Entry 4QVW (X-ray diffraction, 3.00 A resolution); this record covers chains H and Z of the 28 polymer chains in the assembly.

[Chain H]
Name: Proteasome subunit beta type-2
Organism: Saccharomyces cerevisiae
Notes: EC 3.4.25.1
UniProt: P25043 (PSB2_YEAST); residues 1-232 here correspond to UniProt positions 30-261 (UniProt number = residue number + 29)
Sequence (232 residues; numbered 1 to 232; the number before each row is that of its first residue):
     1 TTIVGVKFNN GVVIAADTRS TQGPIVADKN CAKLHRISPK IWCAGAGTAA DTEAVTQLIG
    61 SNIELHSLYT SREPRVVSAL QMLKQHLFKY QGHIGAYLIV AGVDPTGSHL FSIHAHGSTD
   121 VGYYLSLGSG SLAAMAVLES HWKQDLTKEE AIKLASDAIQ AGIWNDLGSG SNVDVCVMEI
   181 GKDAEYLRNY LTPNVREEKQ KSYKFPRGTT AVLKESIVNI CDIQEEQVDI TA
Disordered / not traced: 227-232
Swiss-Prot annotation at these positions:
  - active site: Thr1 (Nucleophile)
Covalent attachments: bortezomib (BO2) linked to Thr1
Small-molecule neighbours: bortezomib (BO2; N-[(1R)-1-(dihydroxyboryl)-3-methylbutyl]-N-(pyrazin-2-ylcarbonyl)-L-phenylalaninamide): Arg19, Ser20, Thr21, Gln22, Ala27, Cys31, Lys33, Gly45, Ala46, Gly47, Thr48, Ala49, Thr52, Gly168

[Chain Z]
Name: Proteasome subunit beta type-6
Organism: Saccharomyces cerevisiae
Notes: EC 3.4.25.1
UniProt: P23724 (PSB6_YEAST); residues 1-222 here correspond to UniProt positions 20-241 (UniProt number = residue number + 19)
Sequence (222 residues; row label = number of the first residue in the row):
     1 QFNPYGDNGG TILGIAGEDF AVLAGDTRNI TDYSINSRYE PKVFDCGDNI VMSANGFAAD
    61 GDALVKRFKN SVKWYHFDHN DKKLSINSAA RNIQHLLYGK RFFPYYVHTI IAGLDEDGKG
   121 AVYSFDPVGS YEREQCRAGG AAASLIMPFL DNQVNFKNQY EPGTNGKVKK PLKYLSVEEV
   181 IKLVRDSFTS ATERHIQVGD GLEILIVTKD GVRKEFYELK RD
Metal / ion sites: Mg2+: Thr192, Val198

[How chain H and chain Z interact]
Contacting residue pairs - 61 pairs, chain H then chain Z:
  Arg19(H) with Ile196(Z); Asp222(Z), salt bridge
  Thr21(H) with Ile196(Z)
  Pro24(H) with Arg194(Z); His195(Z); Ile196(Z), hydrogen bond (backbone-backbone)
  Ile25(H) with Arg194(Z); His195(Z)
  Val26(H) with Glu193(Z); Arg194(Z), hydrogen bond (backbone-backbone); Ile196(Z), hydrophobic
  Ala27(H) with Arg194(Z), hydrogen bond (backbone-side chain)
  Lys29(H) with Glu193(Z), salt bridge; Arg194(Z)
  Ile163(H) with Asp222(Z)
  Trp164(H) with Ile35(Z); Arg38(Z), hydrogen bond (backbone-side chain); Arg221(Z); Asp222(Z)
  Asn165(H) with Tyr33(Z); Arg38(Z)
  Asp166(H) with Tyr33(Z); Asp222(Z)
  Leu167(H) with Arg28(Z); Ile30(Z), hydrophobic; Asp32(Z); Tyr33(Z), hydrogen bond (backbone-backbone); Ile35(Z), hydrophobic; Ile196(Z)
  Gly168(H) with Tyr33(Z)
  Ser169(H) with Asp222(Z)
  Gly170(H) with Asp222(Z)
  Ser171(H) with Asp222(Z), hydrogen bond (backbone-side chain)
  Asn194(H) with Lys220(Z), hydrogen bond (backbone-side chain); Asp222(Z)
  Arg196(H) with Thr189(Z); Ser190(Z), hydrogen bond; Glu193(Z)
  Glu197(H) with Arg185(Z), salt bridge
  Lys199(H) with Asp186(Z)
  Gln200(H) with Lys182(Z); Arg185(Z), hydrogen bond; Asp186(Z), hydrogen bond (backbone-side chain)
  Lys201(H) with Glu179(Z); Asp186(Z), hydrogen bond (backbone-side chain)
  Tyr203(H) with Phe149(Z); Gln153(Z); Leu183(Z); Asp186(Z), hydrogen bond
  Phe205(H) with Asn152(Z); Gln153(Z); Gln159(Z)
  Pro206(H) with Pro162(Z), hydrophobic
  Arg207(H) with Pro162(Z)
  Gly208(H) with Pro162(Z)
  Thr209(H) with Asn158(Z); Gln159(Z); Tyr160(Z), hydrogen bond (backbone-backbone)
  Thr210(H) with Asn165(Z)
  Ala211(H) with Gly166(Z)
  Val212(H) with Asn165(Z)
Also at the interface, not in a pair above, chain H (34 interface residues in all): Gly23, Asp28, Val195
Also at the interface, not in a pair above, chain Z (33 interface residues in all): Ser34, Leu145, Glu161, Glu218

[In short]
34 residues of chain H and 33 residues of chain Z are in contact, with 13 hydrogen bonds and 3 salt bridges.
Polar pairs include Arg19(H)-Asp222(Z), Lys29(H)-Glu193(Z) and Glu197(H)-Arg185(Z). Covalently linked
bortezomib: at Thr1(H). From UniProt: active-site residue Thr1(H) on chain H.
Chain H is Proteasome subunit beta type-2 and chain Z is Proteasome subunit beta type-6, both from
Saccharomyces cerevisiae; the structure, yCP beta5-A49S-mutant in complex with bortezomib, was determined by
X-ray diffraction together with 4QUX, 4QUY, 4QV0, 4QV1, 4QV3, 4QV4 and 42 further entries from the same study.
